Entry 9H9R (electron microscopy, 8.20 A resolution (very low resolution: no residue pairs are listed; an interface is given only as per-side residue counts)); this record covers chains U and W of the 42 polymer chains in the assembly.

Chain U:
Molecule: Spindle pole body component
Organism: Candida albicans
UniProt: Q59PZ2 (Q59PZ2_CANAL); residue numbers follow UniProt; this construct covers 1-871
Sequence (896 residues; numbered -24 to 871; the number before each row is that of its first residue; numbers below 1 keep their minus sign (Met-24 is residue -24)):
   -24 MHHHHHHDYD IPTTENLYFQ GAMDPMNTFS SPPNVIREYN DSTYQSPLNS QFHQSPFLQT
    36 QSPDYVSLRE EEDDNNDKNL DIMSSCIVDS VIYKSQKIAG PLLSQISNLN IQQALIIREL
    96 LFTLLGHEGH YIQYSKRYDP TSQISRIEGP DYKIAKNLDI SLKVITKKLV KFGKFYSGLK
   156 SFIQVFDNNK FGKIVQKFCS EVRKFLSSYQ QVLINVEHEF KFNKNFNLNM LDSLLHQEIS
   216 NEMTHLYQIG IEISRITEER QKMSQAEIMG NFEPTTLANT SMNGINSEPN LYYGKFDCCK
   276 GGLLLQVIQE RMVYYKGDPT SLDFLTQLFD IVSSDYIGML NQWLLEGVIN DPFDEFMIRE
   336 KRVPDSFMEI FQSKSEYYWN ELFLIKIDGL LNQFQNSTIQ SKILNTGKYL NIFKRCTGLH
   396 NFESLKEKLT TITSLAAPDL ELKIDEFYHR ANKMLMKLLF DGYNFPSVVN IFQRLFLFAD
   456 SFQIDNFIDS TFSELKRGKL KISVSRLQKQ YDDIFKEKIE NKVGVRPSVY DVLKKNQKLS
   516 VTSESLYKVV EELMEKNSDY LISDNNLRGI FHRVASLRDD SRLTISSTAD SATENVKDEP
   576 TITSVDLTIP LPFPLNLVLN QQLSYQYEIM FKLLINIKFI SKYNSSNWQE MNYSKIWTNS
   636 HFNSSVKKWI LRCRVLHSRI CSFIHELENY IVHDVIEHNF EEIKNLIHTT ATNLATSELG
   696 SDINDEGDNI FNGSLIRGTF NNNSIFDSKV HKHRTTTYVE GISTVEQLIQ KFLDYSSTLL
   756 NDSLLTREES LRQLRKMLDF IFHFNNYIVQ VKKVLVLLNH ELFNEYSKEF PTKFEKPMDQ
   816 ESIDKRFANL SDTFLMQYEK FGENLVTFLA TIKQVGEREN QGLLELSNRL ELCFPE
Not modelled in the structure: -24 to 36, 46-53, 238-275, 530-572, 805-813, 870-871
Sequence notes: initiating methionine (-24); expression tag (-23 to 0)

Chain W:
Molecule: Mto2p-binding domain-containing protein
Organism: Candida albicans
UniProt: Q5AGV5 (Q5AGV5_CANAL); residue numbers follow UniProt; this construct covers 1-599
Sequence (615 residues; numbered 1 to 615; the number before each row is that of its first residue):
     1 MSNLSINESN DNSNVSILSN KSGAQSSTNS SPNLIVFKQP EDLSIQLQQQ QQGTQEDTPE
    61 EEEEEEEEME QITQLEVQQE NQPDTLSSSP FISRPNSPLD DIIRPQGTSS PSLTIRDSYS
   121 SQVDINISNL HKSLNEMRLS TDPVDNNNNN NKVNKNNPTN SDISNDDIIT IDNLTPSRIQ
   181 PKNISPWRQF RPTLRGSPES TPRSLFQNKP NLKFNNGLSP TNGSRDMVTN NIATTTKSRE
   241 EELNKRIVNY KIQLKLMKNF LQELIDRNNL DPHEFHTLLR RNNNNIMNNE NNPLSTSLSQ
   301 TSTLEIQHQN LQIELDEALE LNKQLYNKIE TANKEISDKD LQISNYESRI NLINYSVDEL
   361 IYILINEYDK NNYSHGGSNT TSPGKETLQQ SISAQLEVKL NVLKLELMTR LDQSHQYNNK
   421 PHDLFTPPYT SSEYGVSTNN VANKNDLEGY IHIIEDLIKT VDELELTCEN YKANKNELQN
   481 QLVEQINESI RIKNNFQIMS NKFNQLRQSL SEKENDKNLD EFSKNNHQQQ QQQQIQQLEQ
   541 KLIEYEKCIT ILQDELDQYK QPSDTTNTTN NNNNNNNNNN RSSYSSYNNH RNSSLNELNG
   601 SGSGSEQKLI SEEDL
Not modelled in the structure: 1-230, 268-615
Sequence notes: expression tag (600-615)
From the paper describing this entry:
  - mutagenesis - E317R/L319A/L321R/Y326A, E455A/D456A/I458A/D462A: decreased binding to FLAG-Stu2882-924

Chain U / chain W interface:
At this resolution (8 A) residue pairs are not listed: 25 residues of chain U and 17 of chain W lie at the interface.

In short:
25 residues of chain U face 17 of chain W across their interface. The paper reports that
E317R/L319A/L321R/Y326A and E455A/D456A/I458A/D462A of chain W reduce binding to FLAG-Stu2882-924.
Here chain U is Spindle pole body component and chain W is Mto2p-binding domain-containing protein, both from
Candida albicans. Entry 9H9R (Full gamma-tubulin ring complex composed of the Candida albicans gamma-tubulin
small complex in complex with Spc72 ...) was determined by electron microscopy (same publication as 9H9P and
9H9Q).
